PDB entry 1SL1 | X-ray diffraction, 2.20 A resolution | chains P and A of the 4 polymer chains in the assembly

Chain P:
Molecule: 22-nt DNA strand
Sequence (22 nucleotides; numbered 1 to 22; the number before each row is that of its first residue):
     1 CGAAAACGAC GGCCAGTGCC TX
Disordered / not traced: 1-13
Modified positions: 2DA (2',3'-dideoxyadenosine-5'-monophosphate) at position 22

Chain A:
Molecule: DNA polymerase
From: Enterobacteria phage T7
Notes: EC 2.7.7.7; engineered mutation(s): DEL(118-123)
UniProtKB: P00581 (DPOL_BPT7); numbering as in UniProt; present here: 1-117, 124-704
Sequence (698 residues; row label = number of the first residue in the row; note: 6 numbers in that range are skipped by the numbering (no residue carries them; nothing is unmodelled there)):
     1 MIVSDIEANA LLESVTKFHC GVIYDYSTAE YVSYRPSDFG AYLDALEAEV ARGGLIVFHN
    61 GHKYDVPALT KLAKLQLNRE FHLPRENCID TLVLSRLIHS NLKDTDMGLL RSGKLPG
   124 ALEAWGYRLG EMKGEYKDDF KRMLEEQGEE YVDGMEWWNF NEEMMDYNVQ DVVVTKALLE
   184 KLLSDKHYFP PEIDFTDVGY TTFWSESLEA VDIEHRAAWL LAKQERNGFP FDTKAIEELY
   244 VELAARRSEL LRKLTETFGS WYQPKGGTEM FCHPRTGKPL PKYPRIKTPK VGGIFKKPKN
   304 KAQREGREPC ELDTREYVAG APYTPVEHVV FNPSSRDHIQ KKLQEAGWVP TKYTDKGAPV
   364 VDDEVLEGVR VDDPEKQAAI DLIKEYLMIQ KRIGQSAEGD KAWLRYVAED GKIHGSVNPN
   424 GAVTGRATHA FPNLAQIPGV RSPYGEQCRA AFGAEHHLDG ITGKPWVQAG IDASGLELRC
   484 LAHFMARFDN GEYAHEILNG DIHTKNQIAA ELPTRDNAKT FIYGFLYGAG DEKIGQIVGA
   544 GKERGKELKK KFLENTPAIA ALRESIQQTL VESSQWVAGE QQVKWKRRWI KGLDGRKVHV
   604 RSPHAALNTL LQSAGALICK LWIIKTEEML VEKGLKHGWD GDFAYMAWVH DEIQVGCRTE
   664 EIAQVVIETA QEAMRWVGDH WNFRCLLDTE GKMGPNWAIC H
Disordered / not traced: 302-310, 576-586
Metal / ion sites: Mg2+ near Asp5 (its only coordinating residue here)
UniProt features mapped onto this chain:
  - binding site (Mg(2+)): Asp5, Glu7, Asp174, Asp475, Ala476, Asp654
  - binding site (substrate): His506, Arg518, Lys522, Tyr526

Interface between chain P and chain A:
Residue-residue contacts (25; chain P residue first):
  DA15(P) - Lys359(A)  phosphate contact
  DG16(P) - Thr357(A)  hydrogen bond to the phosphate
  DG16(P) - Lys359(A)  phosphate contact
  DT17(P) - Arg339(A)  hydrogen bond to the phosphate
  DT17(P) - Val363(A)  phosphate contact
  DT17(P) - Val364(A)  hydrogen bond to the phosphate
  DT17(P) - Asp365(A)  hydrogen bond to the phosphate
  DG18(P) - Asp365(A)  phosphate contact
  DG18(P) - Asp366(A)  hydrogen bond to the phosphate
  DG18(P) - Lys394(A)  hydrogen bond to the sugar
  DG18(P) - Gln439(A)  base contact
  DC19(P) - Lys394(A)  sugar contact
  DC19(P) - Arg395(A)  salt bridge to the phosphate
  DC19(P) - Gln439(A)  hydrogen bond to the base
  DC19(P) - Pro441(A)  phosphate contact
  DC20(P) - Ala438(A)  sugar contact
  DC20(P) - Gln439(A)  sugar contact
  DC20(P) - Ile440(A)  sugar contact
  DC20(P) - Pro441(A)  phosphate contact
  DC20(P) - Gly442(A)  hydrogen bond to the phosphate
  DC20(P) - Ser445(A)  hydrogen bond to the phosphate
  DT21(P) - Arg452(A)  salt bridge to the phosphate
  DT21(P) - His704(A)  salt bridge to the phosphate
  2DA_22(P) - Asp475(A)  phosphate contact
  2DA_22(P) - Tyr526(A)  sugar contact
Also at the interface, not in a pair above, chain A (23 interface residues in all): Ala361, Pro362, Met391, Val652

In short:
8 residues of chain P and 23 residues of chain A are in contact, with 9 hydrogen bonds and 3 salt bridges.
Among the polar pairs are DC19(P)-Gln439(A), DG18(P)-Lys394(A) and DG16(P)-Thr357(A). Curated annotation
(UniProt) lists 6 Mg2+-binding residues and 4 substrate-binding residues on chain A.
Chain P is a 22-nt DNA strand and chain A is DNA polymerase (Enterobacteria phage T7); the structure, Binary
5' complex of T7 DNA polymerase with a DNA primer/template containing a cis-syn thymine dimer ..., was
determined by X-ray diffraction (same publication as 1SKS, 1SKW, 1SL0 and 1SL2).
